6PSE - chains A and B of the 3 polymer chains in the assembly; structure by X-ray diffraction, 2.40 A resolution.

== Chain A (and B) ==
Molecule: Protein bicaudal D homolog 2
Organism: Homo sapiens
Notes: chain B of this document is another copy of the same molecule, construct and numbering; everything in this record applies to it too
UniProt: Q8TD16 (BICD2_HUMAN), isoform Q8TD16-2; residues 1-98 here = UniProt positions 1-98
Chain sequence (100 residues; each row starts with the number of its first residue; numbers below 1 keep their minus sign (Gly-1 is residue -1)):
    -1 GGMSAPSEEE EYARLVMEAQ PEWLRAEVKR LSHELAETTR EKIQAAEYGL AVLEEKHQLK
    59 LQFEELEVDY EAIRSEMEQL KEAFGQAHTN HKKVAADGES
Unresolved in the structure: -1 to 3, 82-98 (chain B: -1 to 12, 81-98)
Differences from the reference sequence: expression tag (-1 to 0)
Modified residues: Mse1 (selenomethionine); Mse15 (selenomethionine; parent Met); Mse75 (selenomethionine; parent Met)
Curated features (UniProtKB/Swiss-Prot):
  - modified residue: Ser2 (N-acetylserine)
What the authors report for this chain:
  - self-association interface (contacts with another copy of this molecule): Ala43, Gly47

== Chain A / chain B interface ==
Contacting residue pairs (65; chain A residue first):
  Tyr10(A) - Val26(B)
  Val14(A) - Arg23(B)
  Val14(A) - Val26(B)  hydrophobic
  Mse15(A) - Arg23(B)
  Pro19(A) - Pro19(B)  hydrophobic
  Pro19(A) - Leu22(B)
  Leu22(A) - Pro19(B)
  Leu22(A) - Leu22(B)  hydrophobic
  Leu22(A) - Arg23(B)
  Leu22(A) - Val26(B)
  Val26(A) - Leu22(B)
  Val26(A) - Glu25(B)
  Val26(A) - Val26(B)  hydrophobic
  Val26(A) - Leu29(B)
  Leu29(A) - Val26(B)
  Leu29(A) - Leu29(B)  hydrophobic
  Leu29(A) - Ser30(B)
  Ser30(A) - Leu29(B)
  Glu32(A) - Leu33(B)
  Leu33(A) - Leu29(B)  hydrophobic
  Leu33(A) - Glu32(B)
  Leu33(A) - Leu33(B)  hydrophobic
  Leu33(A) - Thr36(B)
  Thr36(A) - Leu33(B)
  Thr36(A) - Thr36(B)
  Thr36(A) - Thr37(B)
  Thr37(A) - Thr36(B)
  Glu39(A) - Lys40(B)  salt bridge
  Lys40(A) - Glu39(B)  salt bridge
  Lys40(A) - Lys40(B)
  Ala43(A) - Ala43(B)  hydrophobic
  Tyr46(A) - Leu51(B)
  Val50(A) - Val50(B)
  Val50(A) - Leu51(B)  hydrophobic
  Leu51(A) - Val50(B)  hydrophobic
  Glu53(A) - Lys54(B)  salt bridge
  Lys54(A) - Glu53(B)  salt bridge
  Lys54(A) - Lys54(B)
  Leu57(A) - Lys54(B)
  Leu57(A) - Leu57(B)  hydrophobic
  Leu57(A) - Lys58(B)
  Lys58(A) - Leu57(B)
  Gln60(A) - Phe61(B)
  Phe61(A) - Gln60(B)
  Phe61(A) - Phe61(B)  hydrophobic
  Phe61(A) - Leu64(B)  hydrophobic
  Leu64(A) - Phe61(B)  hydrophobic
  Leu64(A) - Leu64(B)  hydrophobic
  Leu64(A) - Glu65(B)
  Leu64(A) - Tyr68(B)  hydrophobic
  Glu65(A) - Leu64(B)
  Asp67(A) - Tyr68(B)
  Tyr68(A) - Leu64(B)  hydrophobic
  Tyr68(A) - Asp67(B)
  Tyr68(A) - Tyr68(B)  hydrophobic
  Tyr68(A) - Ile71(B)
  Ile71(A) - Tyr68(B)
  Ile71(A) - Ile71(B)
  Arg72(A) - Ile71(B)
  Glu74(A) - Mse75(B)
  Mse75(A) - Ile71(B)  hydrophobic
  Mse75(A) - Glu74(B)
  Mse75(A) - Mse75(B)  hydrophobic
  Leu78(A) - Mse75(B)  hydrophobic
  Leu78(A) - Leu78(B)  hydrophobic
Interface residues without a listed pair, chain A (37 interface residues in all): Arg23, Glu25, Ala44, Lys79
Interface residues without a listed pair, chain B (33 interface residues in all): Ala44, Gly47, Arg72

== Summary ==
Chain A and chain B form an interface of 37 and 33 residues respectively, with 4 salt bridges. Polar pairs
include Glu39(A)-Lys40(B) and Glu53(A)-Lys54(B). The paper reports a self-association interface involving
Ala43(A) and Gly47(A).
Both chains are Protein bicaudal D homolog 2 (Homo sapiens). Entry 6PSE (Complex of BICD2 with a Dynein Light
Intermediate Chain Peptide) was determined by X-ray diffraction together with 6PSD from the same study.
